Entry 6LKH (X-ray diffraction, 2.53 A resolution); this record covers chains D and C of the 4 polymer chains in the assembly.

# Chain D (and C)
Protein: Sensor protein kinase HptS
From: Staphylococcus aureus (strain NCTC 8325 / PS 47)
Notes: EC 2.7.13.3; chain C of this document is another copy of the same molecule, construct and numbering; everything in this record applies to it too
UniProt: Q2G1E0 (HPTS_STAA8); residue numbers follow UniProt; this construct covers 45-215
Sequence (171 residues; row label = number of the first residue in the row):
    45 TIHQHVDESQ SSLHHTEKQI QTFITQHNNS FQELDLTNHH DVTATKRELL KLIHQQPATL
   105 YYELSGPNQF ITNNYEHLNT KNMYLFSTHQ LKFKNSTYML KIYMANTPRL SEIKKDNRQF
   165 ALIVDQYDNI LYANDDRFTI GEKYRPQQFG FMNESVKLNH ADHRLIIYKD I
Unresolved in the structure: 215
What the authors report for this chain:
  - mutagenesis - N112A, Q134A, M143A: unchanged binding to ABC transporter, solute-binding protein
  - mutagenesis - N112A, Q134A, Q134A/M143A, M143A: decreased growth
  - mutagenesis - Y171A, K187A: abolished growth

# Interface between chain D and chain C
Residue-residue contacts (8; chain D residue first):
  H83(D) - H83(C)  hydrogen bond
  H83(D) - V86(C)
  H83(D) - K90(C)  hydrogen bond
  V86(D) - H83(C)
  K90(D) - H83(C)  hydrogen bond
  N112(D) - N112(C)
  N112(D) - F114(C)
  F114(D) - N112(C)

# In short
The chain D/chain C interface involves 5 residues from each chain, with 3 hydrogen bonds. Polar contacts
include H83(D)-H83(C) and H83(D)-K90(C). The paper reports that N112A, Q134A and Q134A/M143A of chain D, among
others, reduce growth; Y171A and K187A of chain D abolish growth.
Chain D and chain C are both Sensor protein kinase HptS (Staphylococcus aureus (strain NCTC 8325 / PS 47));
the structure, Two-component system protein mediate signal transduction, was determined by X-ray diffraction
together with 6LKG, 6LKI, 6LKJ, 6LKK and 6LKL from the same study.
